2W0F - chains A and B of the 3 polymer chains in the assembly; structure by X-ray diffraction, 2.40 A resolution.

[Chain A]
Molecule: Antibody fab fragment light chain
From: Mus musculus
Notes: antibody fragment or engineered binder
Amino-acid sequence (219 residues; row label = number of the first residue in the row):
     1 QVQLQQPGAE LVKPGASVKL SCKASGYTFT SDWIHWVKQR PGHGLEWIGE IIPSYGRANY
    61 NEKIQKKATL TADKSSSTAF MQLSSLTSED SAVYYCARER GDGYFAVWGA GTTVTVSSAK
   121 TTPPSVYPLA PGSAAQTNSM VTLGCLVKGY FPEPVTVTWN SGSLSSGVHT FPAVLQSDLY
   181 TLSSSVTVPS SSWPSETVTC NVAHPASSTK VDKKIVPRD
Unresolved in the structure: 219
Cystine bridges: Cys-22/Cys-96, Cys-145/Cys-200

[Chain B]
Molecule: Antibody fab fragment heavy chain
From: Mus musculus
Notes: antibody fragment or engineered binder
Amino-acid sequence (212 residues; each row starts with the number of its first residue):
     1 DILLTQSPAI LSVSPGERVS FSCRASQSIG TDIHWYQQRT NGSPRLLIKY ASESISGIPS
    61 RFSGSGSGTD FTLSINSVES EDIANYYCQQ SNRWPFTFGS GTKLEIKRAD AAPTVSIFPP
   121 SSEQLTSGGA SVVCFLNNFY PKDINVKWKI DGSERQNGVL NSWTDQDSKD STYSMSSTLT
   181 LTKDEYERHN SYTCEATHKT STSPIVKSFN RN
Cystine bridges: Cys-23/Cys-88, Cys-134/Cys-194

[How chain A and chain B interact]
Contacting residue pairs (77):
  His-35(A) with Phe-96(B)
  Gln-39(A) with Gln-38(B), hydrogen bond; Tyr-87(B)
  His-43(A) with Tyr-87(B)
  Gly-44(A) with Tyr-87(B)
  Leu-45(A) with Gln-38(B); Pro-44(B), hydrophobic; Tyr-87(B); Phe-98(B), hydrophobic
  Trp-47(A) with Trp-94(B), hydrophobic; Pro-95(B), hydrophobic
  Glu-50(A) with Trp-94(B), hydrogen bond
  Asn-59(A) with Trp-94(B)
  Tyr-60(A) with Trp-94(B)
  Lys-63(A) with Asp-1(B)
  Tyr-95(A) with Gln-38(B), hydrogen bond; Gly-42(B), hydrogen bond (side chain-backbone); Ser-43(B)
  Glu-99(A) with Phe-96(B)
  Asp-102(A) with Tyr-50(B), hydrogen bond (backbone-side chain)
  Gly-103(A) with His-34(B), hydrogen bond (backbone-side chain); Gln-89(B), hydrogen bond (backbone-side chain); Ser-91(B); Phe-96(B)
  Tyr-104(A) with His-34(B); Tyr-36(B); Leu-46(B), hydrophobic; Lys-49(B), hydrogen bond; Tyr-50(B), hydrophobic; Gln-89(B)
  Phe-105(A) with Tyr-36(B), hydrogen bond (backbone-side chain); Leu-46(B); Phe-98(B), hydrophobic
  Trp-108(A) with Tyr-36(B); Pro-44(B); Phe-98(B), hydrophobic
  Gly-109(A) with Ser-43(B)
  Tyr-127(A) with Ser-121(B); Gln-124(B); Ser-127(B)
  Pro-128(A) with Ser-121(B); Glu-123(B)
  Leu-129(A) with Phe-118(B); Val-133(B), hydrophobic; Phe-135(B), hydrophobic
  Ala-130(A) with Phe-118(B); Pro-119(B)
  Pro-131(A) with Phe-118(B)
  Thr-142(A) with Ser-116(B); Phe-118(B)
  Leu-146(A) with Ser-131(B)
  Lys-148(A) with Gln-124(B)
  Ser-165(A) with Lys-169(B), hydrogen bond (backbone-side chain)
  Val-168(A) with Lys-169(B), hydrogen bond (backbone-side chain)
  His-169(A) with Asn-137(B); Asn-138(B), hydrogen bond; Ser-174(B), hydrogen bond
  Thr-170(A) with Thr-164(B)
  Phe-171(A) with Phe-135(B), hydrophobic; Asn-137(B); Ser-162(B); Thr-164(B); Ser-174(B); Met-175(B); Ser-176(B)
  Pro-172(A) with Ser-162(B), hydrogen bond (backbone-side chain); Trp-163(B)
  Val-174(A) with Leu-160(B), hydrophobic; Asn-161(B)
  Gln-176(A) with Leu-160(B)
  Ser-183(A) with Val-133(B); Phe-135(B)
  Ser-184(A) with Phe-135(B)
  Ser-185(A) with Phe-135(B); Asn-137(B), hydrogen bond
  Arg-218(A) with Pro-119(B); Pro-120(B), hydrogen bond (side chain-backbone)
Interface residues without a listed pair, chain A (43 interface residues in all): Val-37, Ala-106, Gly-132, Leu-143, Gly-144
Interface residues without a listed pair, chain B (41 interface residues in all): Asp-167, Thr-180

[In short]
43 residues of chain A face 41 of chain B across their interface; the contacts include 16 hydrogen bonds.
Polar pairs include Gln-39(A)/Gln-38(B), Glu-50(A)/Trp-94(B) and Tyr-95(A)/Gln-38(B).
Here chain A is Antibody fab fragment light chain and chain B is Antibody fab fragment heavy chain, both from
Mus musculus. Entry 2W0F (Potassium Channel KcsA-Fab Complex with Tetraoctylammonium) was determined by X-ray
diffraction, deposited together with 4UUJ and 2JK5.
